PDB entry 6QWF | X-ray diffraction, 2.70 A resolution | chains B and D of the 4 polymer chains in the assembly

# Chain B
Name: Listeriolysin positive regulatory factor A
Organism: Listeria monocytogenes
Reference sequence: Q4TVQ0 (Q4TVQ0_LISMN); residues 1-237 here = UniProt positions 1-237
Amino-acid sequence (239 residues; each row starts with the number of its first residue; numbers below 1 keep their minus sign (Gly-1 is residue -1)):
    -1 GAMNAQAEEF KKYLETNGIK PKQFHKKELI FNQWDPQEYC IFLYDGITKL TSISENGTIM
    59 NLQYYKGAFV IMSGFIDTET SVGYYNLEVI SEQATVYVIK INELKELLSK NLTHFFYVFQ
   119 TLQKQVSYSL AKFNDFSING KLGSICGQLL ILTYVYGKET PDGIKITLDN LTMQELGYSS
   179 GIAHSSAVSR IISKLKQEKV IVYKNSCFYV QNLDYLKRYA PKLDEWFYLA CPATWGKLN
Disordered / not traced: -1 to 1
Differences from the reference sequence: expression tag (-1 to 0); engineered mutation Val94 (Ala in Q4TVQ0)
Reported in the primary citation:
  - mutagenesis - G145S: increased binding to the 30-nt DNA strand
  - mutagenesis - A94V: unchanged growth in response to G-6-P
  - mutagenesis - G145S: increased growth in response to G-6-P
  - mutagenesis - A94V, G145C, G145S: increased signaling
  - mutagenesis - A94V: increased signaling in response to hpt

# Chain D
Molecule: 30-nt DNA strand
Sequence (30 nucleotides; each row starts with the number of its first residue):
     1 TATCGTCGTT AACAAATGTT AATGCCTCAA

# Interface between chain B and chain D
Pairs across the interface (11):
  Thr170(B) - DG8(D)  phosphate contact
  Met171(B) - DG8(D)  hydrogen bond to the phosphate
  Met171(B) - DT9(D)  phosphate contact
  Ser184(B) - DT10(D)  base contact
  Ser187(B) - DT9(D)  hydrogen bond to the phosphate
  Ser187(B) - DT10(D)  base contact
  Arg188(B) - DA12(D)  base contact
  Ser191(B) - DT10(D)  phosphate contact
  Lys194(B) - DT9(D)  salt bridge to the phosphate
  Tyr201(B) - DG8(D)  phosphate contact
  Tyr201(B) - DT9(D)  phosphate contact
Interface residues without a listed pair, chain D (5 interface residues in all): DA11

# Summary
The interface between chain B and chain D involves 8 residues on one side and 5 on the other; the contacts
include 2 hydrogen bonds and 1 salt bridge. Polar contacts include Met171(B)-DG8(D), Ser187(B)-DT9(D) and
Lys194(B)-DT9(D). The paper reports that A94V, G145C and G145S of chain B increase signaling; G145S of chain B
increases binding to the 30-nt DNA strand.
Here chain B is Listeriolysin positive regulatory factor A (Listeria monocytogenes) and chain D is a 30-nt DNA
strand. Entry 6QWF (The Transcriptional Regulator PrfA-A94V mutant from Listeria Monocytogenes in complex with
a 30-bp operator PrfA-box motif) was determined by X-ray diffraction, deposited together with 6QWH, 6QWK and
6QWM.
